PDB entry 7U51 | electron microscopy, 3.10 A resolution | chains G and I of the 10 polymer chains in the assembly

== Chain G ==
Protein: Histone H2A type 1
Source organism: Homo sapiens
UniProt: P0C0S8 (H2A1_HUMAN); residues 1-129 here correspond to UniProt positions 2-130 (UniProt number = residue number + 1)
Chain sequence (129 residues; row label = number of the first residue in the row):
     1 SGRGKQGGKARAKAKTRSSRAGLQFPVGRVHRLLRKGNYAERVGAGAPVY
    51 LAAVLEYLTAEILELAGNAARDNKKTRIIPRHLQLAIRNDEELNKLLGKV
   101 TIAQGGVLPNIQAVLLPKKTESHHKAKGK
Not modelled in the structure: 1-14, 118-129
UniProt features mapped onto this chain:
  - modified residue: Ser1 (N-acetylserine), Arg3 (Citrulline), Lys5 (N6-(2-hydroxyisobutyryl)lysine), Lys9 (N6-(2-hydroxyisobutyryl)lysine), Lys13 (N6-(beta-hydroxybutyryl)lysine), Lys36 (N6-(2-hydroxyisobutyryl)lysine), Lys74 (N6-(2-hydroxyisobutyryl)lysine), Lys75 (N6-(2-hydroxyisobutyryl)lysine), Lys95 (N6-(2-hydroxyisobutyryl)lysine), Lys99 (N6-glutaryllysine), Gln104 (N5-methylglutamine), Lys118 (N6-(2-hydroxyisobutyryl)lysine), Lys119 (N6-crotonyllysine), Thr120 (Phosphothreonine), Lys125 (N6-crotonyllysine)
  - cross-link (Glycyl lysine isopeptide (Lys-Gly)): Lys13 (interchain with G-Cter in ubiquitin), Lys15 (interchain with G-Cter in ubiquitin), Lys119 (interchain with G-Cter in ubiquitin)

== Chain I ==
Molecule: 147-nt DNA strand
Sequence (147 nucleotides; numbered 1 to 147; the number before each row is that of its first residue):
     1 ATCGAGAATCCCGGTGCCGAGGCCGCTCAATTGGTCGTAGACAGCTCTAG
    51 CACCGCTTAAACGCACGTACGCGCTGTCCCCCGCGTTTTAACCGCCAAGG
   101 GGATTACTCCCTAGTCTCCAGGCACGTGTCAGATATATXCATCCGAT
Not modelled in the structure: 1, 147
Modified residues: 3DR (1',2'-dideoxyribofuranose-5'-phosphate) at position 139

== Interface between chain G and chain I ==
Pairs across the interface (13):
  Arg29(G) with DC123(I), salt bridge to the phosphate
  Arg42(G) with DT112(I), phosphate contact; DA113(I), phosphate contact
  Val43(G) with DT112(I), sugar contact; DA113(I), hydrogen bond to the phosphate
  Gly44(G) with DT112(I), phosphate contact
  Ala45(G) with DT112(I), hydrogen bond to the phosphate
  Lys75(G) with DG132(I), phosphate contact; DA133(I), salt bridge to the phosphate
  Thr76(G) with DA131(I), hydrogen bond to the phosphate; DG132(I), hydrogen bond to the phosphate
  Arg77(G) with DA131(I), sugar contact; DG132(I), phosphate contact
Also at the interface, not in a pair above, chain G (12 interface residues in all): Thr16, His31, Arg35, Lys74
Also at the interface, not in a pair above, chain I (8 interface residues in all): DG121, DG122

== In short ==
12 residues of chain G and 8 residues of chain I are in contact; the contacts include 4 hydrogen bonds and 2
salt bridges. Among the polar pairs are Val43(G)-DA113(I), Ala45(G)-DT112(I) and Thr76(G)-DA131(I).
Chain G is Histone H2A type 1 (Homo sapiens) and chain I is a 147-nt DNA strand; the structure, Nucleosome
core particle with AP-site at SHL-6, was determined by electron microscopy together with 7U50, 7U52 and 7U53
from the same study.
